8ANO - chains A and D of the 7 polymer chains in the assembly; structure by X-ray diffraction, 1.29 A resolution.

== Chain A (and D) ==
Name: Fucose-binding lectin PA-IIL
From: Pseudomonas aeruginosa PAO1
Notes: chain D of this document is another copy of the same molecule, construct and numbering; everything in this record applies to it too
UniProt: Q9HYN5 (Q9HYN5_PSEAE); residues 1-114 here correspond to UniProt positions 2-115 (UniProt number = residue number + 1)
Chain sequence (114 residues; each row starts with the number of its first residue):
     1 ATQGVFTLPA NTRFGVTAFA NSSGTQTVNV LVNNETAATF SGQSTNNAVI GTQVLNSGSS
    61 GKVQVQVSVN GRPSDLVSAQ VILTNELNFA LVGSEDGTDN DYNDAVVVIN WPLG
Metal / ion sites: Ca2+ site 1: Asn21, Asp101, Asn103, Asp104 (together with ZDC) (shared with 1 residue of chain B); Ca2+ site 2: Glu95, Asp99, Asp101, Asp104 (together with ZDC); Ca2+ site 3: Gly114 (together with ZDC) (shared with 4 residues of chain B)
Residues lining bound ligands: ZDC (3,7-anhydro-2,8-dideoxy-L-glycero-D-gluco-octonic acid): Asn21, Ser22, Ser23, Thr45, Glu95, Asp96, Gly97, Asp99, Asp101, Asn103, Asp104

== Chain A / chain D interface ==
Pairs across the interface (17; chain A residue first):
  Ala1(A) - Thr84(D)
  Thr2(A) - Thr84(D)  hydrogen bond (backbone-side chain)
  Val5(A) - Asn85(D)
  Phe6(A) - Asn85(D)
  Thr7(A) - Asn85(D)  hydrogen bond
  Ala79(A) - Ile82(D)
  Gln80(A) - Gln80(D)
  Gln80(A) - Val81(D)
  Gln80(A) - Ile82(D)  hydrogen bond (backbone-backbone)
  Val81(A) - Gln80(D)
  Ile82(A) - Ala79(D)
  Ile82(A) - Gln80(D)  hydrogen bond (backbone-backbone)
  Thr84(A) - Ala1(D)
  Thr84(A) - Thr2(D)  hydrogen bond (side chain-backbone)
  Asn85(A) - Val5(D)
  Asn85(A) - Phe6(D)
  Asn85(A) - Thr7(D)  hydrogen bond (side chain-backbone)
Interface residues without a listed pair, chain A (13 interface residues in all): Gln3, Leu83
Interface residues without a listed pair, chain D (13 interface residues in all): Gln3, Leu83

== In short ==
Chain A and chain D each contribute 13 residues to their interface; the contacts include 6 hydrogen bonds.
Polar contacts include Thr2(A)-Thr84(D), Thr7(A)-Asn85(D) and Gln80(A)-Ile82(D). Chain A binds compound ZDC.
Asn21(A), Asp101(A), Asn103(A) and Asp104(A) coordinate Ca2+ site 1.
Both chains are Fucose-binding lectin PA-IIL (Pseudomonas aeruginosa PAO1). Entry 8ANO (Fucosylated
mixed-chirality linear peptide FHP8 bound to the fucose binding lectin LecB PA-IIL from Pseudomonas aeruginosa
...) was determined by X-ray diffraction, deposited together with 8AN9, 8ANR and 8AOO.
